Entry 5ACH (X-ray diffraction, 1.28 A resolution); this record covers chain A.

# Chain A
Name: Lytic polysaccharide monooxygenase
Source organism: Lentinus similis
Sequence (235 residues; numbered 1 to 235; the number before each row is that of its first residue):
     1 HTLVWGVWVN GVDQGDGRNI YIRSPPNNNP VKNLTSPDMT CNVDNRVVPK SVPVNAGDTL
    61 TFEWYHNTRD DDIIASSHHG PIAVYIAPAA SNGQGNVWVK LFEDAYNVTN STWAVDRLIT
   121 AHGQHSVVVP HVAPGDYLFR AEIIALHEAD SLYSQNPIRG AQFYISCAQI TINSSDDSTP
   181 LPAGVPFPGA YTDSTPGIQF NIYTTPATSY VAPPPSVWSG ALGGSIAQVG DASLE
Disulfides: Cys41-Cys167
Glycans and other covalent adducts: N-acetylglucosamine (NAG) linked to Asn33
Modified / non-standard residues: His1 (4-methyl-histidine; HIC)
Bound ions: Cu ion: His1, His78
Reported in the primary citation:
  - post-translational modification sites: His1

# In short
Covalently linked N-acetylglucosamine: at Asn33. His1 and His78 coordinate a Cu ion ion. The paper reports a
modification site at His1.
Chain A is Lytic polysaccharide monooxygenase (Lentinus similis); the structure, X-ray Structure of LPMO, was
determined by X-ray diffraction (same publication as 5ACF, 5ACG, 5ACI and 5ACJ).
